Entry 4DMY (X-ray diffraction, 1.63 A resolution); this record covers chain A.

== Chain A ==
Protein: Cathepsin K
Organism: Homo sapiens
Notes: EC 3.4.22.38
UniProtKB: P43235 (CATK_HUMAN); residues 1-215 here correspond to UniProt positions 115-329 (UniProt number = residue number + 114)
Chain sequence (215 residues; row label = number of the first residue in the row):
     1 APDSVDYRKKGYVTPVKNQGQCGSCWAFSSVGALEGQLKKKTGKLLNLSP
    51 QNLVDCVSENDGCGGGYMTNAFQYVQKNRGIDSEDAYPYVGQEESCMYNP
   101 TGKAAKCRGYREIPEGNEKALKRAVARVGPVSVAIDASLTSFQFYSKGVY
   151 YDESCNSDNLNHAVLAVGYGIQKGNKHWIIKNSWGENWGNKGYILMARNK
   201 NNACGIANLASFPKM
Disulfide bonds: C22-C63, C56-C96, C155-C204
Glycans and other covalent adducts: compound 0LC linked to C25
Small-molecule neighbours: 0LC ((1R,2R)-N-(1-cyanocyclopropyl)-2-[(8-fluoro-1,3,4,5-tetrahydro-2H-pyrido[4,3-b]indol-2-yl)carbonyl]cyclohexanecarboxamide): Q19, C22, G23, S24, W26, E59, N60, D61, G64, G65, G66, Y67, M68, N70, A134, L160, N161, H162, A163, L209
Swiss-Prot annotation at these positions:
  - active site: C25, H162, N182

== Summary ==
Covalently linked compound 0LC: at C25. UniProt lists 3 active-site residues.
Chain A is Cathepsin K (Homo sapiens); the structure, Cathepsin K inhibitor, was determined by X-ray
diffraction together with 4DMX from the same study.
